7NFE - chains A and D of the 10 polymer chains in the assembly; structure by electron microscopy, 4.29 A resolution (low resolution: residue-level contacts below are approximate; hydrogen-bond / salt-bridge calls are withheld).

== Chain A ==
Molecule: DNA-dependent protein kinase catalytic subunit
From: Homo sapiens
Notes: EC 2.7.11.1
UniProtKB: P78527 (PRKDC_HUMAN); numbering as in UniProt (aligned over 1-4128)
Amino-acid sequence (4156 residues; row label = number of the first residue in the row; note: 1867 numbers in that range are skipped by the numbering (no residue carries them; nothing is unmodelled there); X marks 28 residues of unknown identity (built as UNK)):
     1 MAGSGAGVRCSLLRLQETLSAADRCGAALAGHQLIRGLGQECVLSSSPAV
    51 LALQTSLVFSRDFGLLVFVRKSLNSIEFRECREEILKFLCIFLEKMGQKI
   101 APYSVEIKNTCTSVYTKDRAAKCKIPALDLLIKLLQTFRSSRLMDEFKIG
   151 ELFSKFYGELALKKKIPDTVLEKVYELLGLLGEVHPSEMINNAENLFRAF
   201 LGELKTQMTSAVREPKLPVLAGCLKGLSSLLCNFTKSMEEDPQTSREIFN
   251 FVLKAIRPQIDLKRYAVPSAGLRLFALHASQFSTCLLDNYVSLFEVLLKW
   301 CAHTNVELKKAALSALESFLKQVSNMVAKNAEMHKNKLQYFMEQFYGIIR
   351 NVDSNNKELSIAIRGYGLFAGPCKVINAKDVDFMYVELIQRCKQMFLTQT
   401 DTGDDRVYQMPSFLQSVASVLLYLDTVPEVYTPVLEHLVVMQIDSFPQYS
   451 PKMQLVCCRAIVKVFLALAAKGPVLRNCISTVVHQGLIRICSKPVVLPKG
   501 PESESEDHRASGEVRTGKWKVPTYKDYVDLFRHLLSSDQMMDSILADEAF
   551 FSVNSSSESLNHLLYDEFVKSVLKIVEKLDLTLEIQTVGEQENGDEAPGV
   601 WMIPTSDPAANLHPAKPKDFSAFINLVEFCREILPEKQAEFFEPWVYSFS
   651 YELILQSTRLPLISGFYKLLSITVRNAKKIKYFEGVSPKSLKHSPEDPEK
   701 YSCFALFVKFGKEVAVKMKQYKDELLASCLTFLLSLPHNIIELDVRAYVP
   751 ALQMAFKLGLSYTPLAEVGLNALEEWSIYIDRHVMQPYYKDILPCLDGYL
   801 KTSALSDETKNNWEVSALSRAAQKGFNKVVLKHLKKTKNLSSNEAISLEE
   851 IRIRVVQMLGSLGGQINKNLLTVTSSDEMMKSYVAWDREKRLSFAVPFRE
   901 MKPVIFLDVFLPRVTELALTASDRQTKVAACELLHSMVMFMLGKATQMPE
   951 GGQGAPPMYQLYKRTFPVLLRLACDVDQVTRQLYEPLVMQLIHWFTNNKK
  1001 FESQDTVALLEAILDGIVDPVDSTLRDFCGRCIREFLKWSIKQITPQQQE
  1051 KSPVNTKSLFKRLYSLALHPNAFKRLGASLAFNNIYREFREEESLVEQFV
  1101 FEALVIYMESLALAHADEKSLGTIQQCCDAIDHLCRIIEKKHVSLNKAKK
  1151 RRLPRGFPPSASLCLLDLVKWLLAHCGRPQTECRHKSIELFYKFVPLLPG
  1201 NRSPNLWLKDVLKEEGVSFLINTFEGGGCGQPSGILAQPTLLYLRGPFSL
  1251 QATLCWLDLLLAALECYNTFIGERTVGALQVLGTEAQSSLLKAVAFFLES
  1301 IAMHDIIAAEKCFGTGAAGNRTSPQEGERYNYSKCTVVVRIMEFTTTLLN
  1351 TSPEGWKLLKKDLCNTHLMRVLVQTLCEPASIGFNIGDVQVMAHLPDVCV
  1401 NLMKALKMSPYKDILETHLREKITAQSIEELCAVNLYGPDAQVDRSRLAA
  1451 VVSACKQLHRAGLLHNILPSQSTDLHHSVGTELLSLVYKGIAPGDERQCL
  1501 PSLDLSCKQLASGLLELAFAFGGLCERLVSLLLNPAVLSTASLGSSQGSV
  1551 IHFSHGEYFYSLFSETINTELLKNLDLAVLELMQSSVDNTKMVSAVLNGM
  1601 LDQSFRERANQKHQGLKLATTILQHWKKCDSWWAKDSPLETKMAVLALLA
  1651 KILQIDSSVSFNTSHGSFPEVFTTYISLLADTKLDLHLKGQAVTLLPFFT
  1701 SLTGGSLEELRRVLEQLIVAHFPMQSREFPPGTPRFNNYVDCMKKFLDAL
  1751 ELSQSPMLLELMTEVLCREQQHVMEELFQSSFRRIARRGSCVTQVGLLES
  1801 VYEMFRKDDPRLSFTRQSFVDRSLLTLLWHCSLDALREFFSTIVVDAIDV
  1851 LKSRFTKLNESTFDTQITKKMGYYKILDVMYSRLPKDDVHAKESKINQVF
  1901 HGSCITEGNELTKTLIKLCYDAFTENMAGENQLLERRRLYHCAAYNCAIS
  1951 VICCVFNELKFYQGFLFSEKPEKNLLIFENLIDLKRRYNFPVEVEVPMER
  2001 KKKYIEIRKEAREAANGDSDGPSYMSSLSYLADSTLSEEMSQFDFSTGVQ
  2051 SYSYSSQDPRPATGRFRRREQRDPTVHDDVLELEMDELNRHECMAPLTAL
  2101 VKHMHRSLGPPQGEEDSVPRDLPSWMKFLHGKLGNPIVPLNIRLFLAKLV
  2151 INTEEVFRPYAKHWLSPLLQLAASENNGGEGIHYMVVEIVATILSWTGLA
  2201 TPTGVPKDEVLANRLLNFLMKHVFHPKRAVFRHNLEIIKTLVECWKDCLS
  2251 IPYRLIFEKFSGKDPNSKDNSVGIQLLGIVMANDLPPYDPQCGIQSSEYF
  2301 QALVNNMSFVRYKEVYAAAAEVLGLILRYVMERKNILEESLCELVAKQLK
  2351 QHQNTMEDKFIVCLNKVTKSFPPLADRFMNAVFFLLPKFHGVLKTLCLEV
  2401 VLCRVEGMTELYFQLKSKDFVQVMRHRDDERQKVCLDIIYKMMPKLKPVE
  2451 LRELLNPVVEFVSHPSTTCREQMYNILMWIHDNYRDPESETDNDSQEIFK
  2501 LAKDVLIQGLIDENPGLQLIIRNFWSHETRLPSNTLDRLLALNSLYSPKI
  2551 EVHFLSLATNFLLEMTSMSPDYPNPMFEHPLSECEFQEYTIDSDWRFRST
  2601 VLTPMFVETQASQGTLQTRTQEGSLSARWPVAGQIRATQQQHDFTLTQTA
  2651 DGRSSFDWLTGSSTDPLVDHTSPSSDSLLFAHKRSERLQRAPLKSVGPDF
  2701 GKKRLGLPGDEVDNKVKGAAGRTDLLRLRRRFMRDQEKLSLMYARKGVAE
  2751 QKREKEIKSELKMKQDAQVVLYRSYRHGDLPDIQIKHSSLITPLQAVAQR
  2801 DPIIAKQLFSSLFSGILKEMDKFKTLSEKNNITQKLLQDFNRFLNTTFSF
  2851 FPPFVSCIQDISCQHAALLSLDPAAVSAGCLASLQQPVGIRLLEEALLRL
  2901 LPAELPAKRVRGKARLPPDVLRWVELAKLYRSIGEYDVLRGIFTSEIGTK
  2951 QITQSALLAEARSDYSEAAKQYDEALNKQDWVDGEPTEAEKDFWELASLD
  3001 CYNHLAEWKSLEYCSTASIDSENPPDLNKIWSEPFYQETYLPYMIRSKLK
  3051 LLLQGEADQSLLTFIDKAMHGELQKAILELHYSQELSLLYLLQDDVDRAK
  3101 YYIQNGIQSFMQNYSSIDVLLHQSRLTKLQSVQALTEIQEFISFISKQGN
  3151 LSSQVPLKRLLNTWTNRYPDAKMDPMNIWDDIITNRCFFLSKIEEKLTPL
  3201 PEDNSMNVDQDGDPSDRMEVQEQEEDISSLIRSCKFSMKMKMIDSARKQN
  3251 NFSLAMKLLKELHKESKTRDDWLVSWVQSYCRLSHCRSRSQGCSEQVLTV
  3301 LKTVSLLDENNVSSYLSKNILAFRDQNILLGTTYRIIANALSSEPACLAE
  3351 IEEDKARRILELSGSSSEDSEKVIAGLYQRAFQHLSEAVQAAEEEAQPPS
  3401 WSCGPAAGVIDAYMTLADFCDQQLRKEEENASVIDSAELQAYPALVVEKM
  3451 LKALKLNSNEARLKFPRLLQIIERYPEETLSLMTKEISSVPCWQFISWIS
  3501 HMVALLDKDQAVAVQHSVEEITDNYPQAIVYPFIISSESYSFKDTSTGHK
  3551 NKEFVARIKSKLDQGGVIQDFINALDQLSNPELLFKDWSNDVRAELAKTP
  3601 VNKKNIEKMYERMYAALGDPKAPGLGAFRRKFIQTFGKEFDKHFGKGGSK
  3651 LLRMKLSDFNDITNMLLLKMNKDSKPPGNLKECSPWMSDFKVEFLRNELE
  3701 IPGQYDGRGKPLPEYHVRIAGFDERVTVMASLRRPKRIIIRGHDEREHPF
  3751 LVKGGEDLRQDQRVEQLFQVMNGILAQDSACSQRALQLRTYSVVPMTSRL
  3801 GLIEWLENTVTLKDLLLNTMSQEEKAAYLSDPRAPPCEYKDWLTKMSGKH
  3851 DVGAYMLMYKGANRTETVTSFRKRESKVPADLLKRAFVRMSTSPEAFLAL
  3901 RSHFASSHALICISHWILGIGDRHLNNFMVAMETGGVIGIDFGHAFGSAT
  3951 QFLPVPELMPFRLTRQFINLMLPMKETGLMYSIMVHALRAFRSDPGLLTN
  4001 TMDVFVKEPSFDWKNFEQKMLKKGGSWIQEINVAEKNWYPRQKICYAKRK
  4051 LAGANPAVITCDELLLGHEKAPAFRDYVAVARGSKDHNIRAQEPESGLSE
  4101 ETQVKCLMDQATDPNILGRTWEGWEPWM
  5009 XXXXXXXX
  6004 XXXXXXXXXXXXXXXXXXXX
Disordered / not traced: 1-9, 24-25, 118-123, 329-331, 400-402, 499-518, 550-554, 587-601, 689-696, 805-844, 947-956, 1312-1323, 1494-1500, 1541-1548, 1858-1859, 1884-1886, 1901-1908, 1928-1932, 1968-1970, 1987-2084, 2109-2121, 2178-2181, 2261-2268, 2291-2296, 2331-2336, 2597-2766, 2900-2917, 3055-3058, 3198-3225, 3307-3311, 3397-3405, 3430-3438, 3599-3602, 3649-3656, 3829-3833, 3847-3850, 4083-4085
UniProt features mapped onto this chain:
  - region: Leu1503 to Leu1538 (Interaction with C1D), Glu2737 to Gln2765 (May split the end of the DNA molecule, with the two strands separating around the region), Val3728 to Arg3734 (G-loop), Gly3919 to Asn3927 (Catalytic loop), Gly3939 to Thr3964 (Activation loop)
  - site: Asp2020, Gly2021 (Cleavage)
  - modified residue: Lys117 (N6-acetyllysine), Ser511 (Phosphoserine), Ser687 (Phosphoserine), Lys828 (N6-acetyllysine), Ser841 (Phosphoserine), Ser893 (Phosphoserine), Ser1065 (Phosphoserine), Lys1209 (N6-acetyllysine), Lys1970 (N6-acetyllysine), Ser2056 (Phosphoserine), Lys2259 (N6-acetyllysine), Thr2535 (Phosphothreonine), Thr2609 (Phosphothreonine), Ser2612 (Phosphoserine), Thr2638 (Phosphothreonine), Thr2647 (Phosphothreonine), Ser2789 (Phosphoserine), Ser3205 (Phosphoserine), Lys3241 (N6-acetyllysine), Lys3260 (N6-acetyllysine) and 6 more in UniProt
  - natural variant: Lys263 (K263N: In a lung adenocarcinoma sample), Gly500 (G500S: In a metastatic melanoma sample), Arg1136 (R1136H: In a colorectal adenocarcinoma sample), Arg1447 (R1447M: In a lung squamous cell carcinoma sample), Ala1680 (A1680V: In a metastatic melanoma sample), Ser2810 (S2810N: In a metastatic melanoma sample), Gly2941 (G2941A: In a lung neuroendocrine carcinoma sample), Leu3062 (L3062R: In IMD26), Ala3574 (A3574V: In IMD26)
  - mutagenesis: Leu1510 (L1510P: Loss of interaction with C1D), Glu1516 to Leu1517 (Loss of interaction with C1D), Thr2609 (T2609A: Leads to radiation sensitivity and impaired DSB joining. Gives rise to reduced phosphorylation; when associated with A-2612), Ser2612 (S2612A: Reduced phosphorylation; when associated with A-2609), Thr2638 (T2638A: Alleviates phosphorylation, leaves a fully active enzyme with compromised cellular resistance to ionizing radiation without affecting DNA end joining; when associated with A-2647), Thr2647 (T2647A: Alleviates phosphorylation, leaves a fully active enzyme with compromised cellular resistance to ionizing radiation without affecting DNA end joining; when associated with A-2638)
Reported in the primary citation:
  - post-translational modification sites: Ser2056, Thr2609

== Chain D ==
Molecule: 24-nt DNA strand
Sequence (24 nucleotides; row label = number of the first residue in the row):
    21 AATAAACTAAAAACTATTATTATG

== Chain A / chain D interface ==
Contacting residue pairs - 4 pairs, chain A then chain D:
  Arg213(A) - DA30(D)
  Arg213(A) - DA31(D)
  Lys263(A) - DA39(D)
  Lys263(A) - DT40(D)
Other interface residues (no listed pair), chain A (4 interface residues in all): Lys163, Arg264
Other interface residues (no listed pair), chain D (5 interface residues in all): DT41

== Overview ==
Chain A and chain D form an interface of 4 and 5 residues respectively. Curated annotation (UniProt) lists 7
mutagenesis sites on chain A. The paper reports modification sites Ser2056(A) and Thr2609(A).
Chain A is DNA-dependent protein kinase catalytic subunit (Homo sapiens) and chain D is a 24-nt DNA strand;
the structure, Cryo-EM structure of NHEJ super-complex (monomer), was determined by electron microscopy
together with 7NFC from the same study.
